5TSA - chain A; structure by X-ray diffraction, 2.40 A resolution.

[Chain A]
Molecule: Membrane protein
Source organism: Bordetella bronchiseptica (strain ATCC BAA-588 / NCTC 13252 / RB50)
UniProtKB: A0A0H3LM39 (A0A0H3LM39_BORBR); residues 1-309 here = UniProt positions 1-309
Sequence (309 residues; row label = number of the first residue in the row):
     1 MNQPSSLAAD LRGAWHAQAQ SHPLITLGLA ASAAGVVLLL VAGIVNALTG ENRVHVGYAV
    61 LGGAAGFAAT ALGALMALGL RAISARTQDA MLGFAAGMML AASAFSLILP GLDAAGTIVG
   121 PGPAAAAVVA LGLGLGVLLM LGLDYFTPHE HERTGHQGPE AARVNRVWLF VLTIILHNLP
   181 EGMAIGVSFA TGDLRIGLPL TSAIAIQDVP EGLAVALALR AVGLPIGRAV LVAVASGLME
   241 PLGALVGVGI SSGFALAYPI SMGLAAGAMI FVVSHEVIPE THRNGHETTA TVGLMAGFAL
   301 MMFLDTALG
Unresolved in the structure: 1-51, 148-163, 278-285, 309
Swiss-Prot annotation at these positions:
  - binding site (Zn(2+)): Asp-89, Asp-144, His-177, Glu-181, Gln-207, Glu-211, His-275, Glu-276, His-286
  - binding site (Cd(2+)): Met-99, Asp-144, His-177, Asn-178, Glu-181, Gln-207, Asp-208, Glu-211, Glu-240, His-275
Ion coordination: Zn2+ site 1: Asp-89, His-286; Zn2+ site 2: Asp-144, His-275; Zn2+ site 3 near Asp-144 (its only coordinating residue here); Zn2+ site 4: His-177, Glu-276; Cd2+: Asn-178, Glu-181, Asp-208, Glu-240; Zn2+ site 5: Glu-181, Gln-207, Glu-211
Reported in the primary citation:
  - Zn2+ coordination: Asp-144, His-177, Glu-181, Gln-207, Glu-211, His-275, Glu-276
  - Cd2+ coordination: Glu-211
  - conformationally variable residues (side-chain flip): Met-99, His-177

[Overview]
Asp-89 and His-286 coordinate Zn2+ site 1. The Zn2+ site 2 is built by Asp-144 and His-275. UniProt lists 9
Zn2+-binding residues and 10 Cd2+-binding residues. From the paper: Zn2+ coordination by Asp-144, His-177 and
Glu-181 among others; Cd2+ coordination by Glu-211.
Chain A is Membrane protein (Bordetella bronchiseptica (strain ATCC BAA-588 / NCTC 13252 / RB50)); the
structure, Crystal structure of the Zrt-/Irt-like protein from Bordetella bronchiseptica with bound Zn2+, was
determined by X-ray diffraction (same publication as 5TSB).
